7UHE - chains C and D of the 4 polymer chains in the assembly; structure by X-ray diffraction, 1.66 A resolution.

Chain C:
Molecule: Transcription initiation factor TFIID subunit 14
Notes: fragment: ET domain
Reference sequence: P35189 (TAF14_YEAST); residues 166-241 here correspond to UniProt positions 168-243 (UniProt number = residue number + 2)
Chain sequence (76 residues; each row starts with the number of its first residue):
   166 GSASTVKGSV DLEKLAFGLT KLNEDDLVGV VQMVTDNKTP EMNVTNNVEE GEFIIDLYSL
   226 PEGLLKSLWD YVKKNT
Not modelled in the structure: 166-167
Curated features (UniProtKB/Swiss-Prot):
  - cross-link: K179 (Glycyl lysine isopeptide (Lys-Gly) (interchain with G-Cter in ubiquitin))

Chain D:
Molecule: C-terminal tail of Transcription initiation factor TFIID subunit 2
Notes: fragment: C-terminal tail
Reference sequence: P23255 (TAF2_YEAST); numbering as in UniProt (aligned over 1392-1403)
Chain sequence (12 residues; row label = number of the first residue in the row):
  1392 SRSFMVKIRT KN
Not modelled in the structure: 1402-1403
From the paper describing this entry:
  - mutagenesis - V1397D, I1399D: abolished binding to Taf14YEATS

Chain C / chain D interface:
Contacting residue pairs (33; chain C residue first):
  A168(C) with R1393(D), hydrogen bond (backbone-side chain)
  S169(C) with R1393(D); S1394(D), hydrogen bond (side chain-backbone); F1395(D)
  T170(C) with F1395(D)
  L177(C) with F1395(D)
  E178(C) with F1395(D)
  A181(C) with F1395(D), hydrophobic; V1397(D), hydrophobic
  L184(C) with I1399(D), hydrophobic
  L192(C) with I1399(D), hydrophobic
  G216(C) with I1399(D); R1400(D); T1401(D), hydrogen bond (backbone-backbone)
  E217(C) with K1398(D), salt bridge; I1399(D)
  F218(C) with V1397(D); K1398(D); I1399(D), hydrogen bond (backbone-backbone)
  I219(C) with M1396(D), hydrophobic; V1397(D); K1398(D)
  I220(C) with F1395(D); M1396(D); V1397(D), hydrogen bond (backbone-backbone)
  D221(C) with S1394(D); F1395(D), hydrogen bond (side chain-backbone); M1396(D)
  L222(C) with F1395(D), hydrogen bond (backbone-backbone); V1397(D), hydrophobic
  Y223(C) with R1393(D), hydrogen bond; S1394(D); F1395(D)
Interface residues without a listed pair, chain C (20 interface residues in all): V171, V195, N208, E215
The authors on this interface:
  - hot spots on chain D (mutagenesis) - V1397D, I1399D: decreased binding to Transcription initiation factor TFIID subunit 14 (chain C)

Overview:
20 residues of chain C and 9 residues of chain D are in contact, with 8 hydrogen bonds and 1 salt bridge.
Polar pairs include E217(C)-K1398(D), A168(C)-R1393(D) and S169(C)-S1394(D). From the paper: V1397D and I1399D
of chain D abolish binding to Taf14YEATS; V1397D and I1399D of chain D reduce binding to Transcription
initiation factor TFIID subunit 14 (chain C).
Chain C is Transcription initiation factor TFIID subunit 14 and chain D is C-terminal tail of Transcription
initiation factor TFIID subunit 2; the structure, Taf14 ET domain in complex with C-terminal tail of Taf2, was
determined by X-ray diffraction.
